8BDB - chains C and M of the 8 polymer chains in the assembly; structure by X-ray diffraction, 1.70 A resolution.

[Chain C]
Name: Ribulose bisphosphate carboxylase large chain
Source organism: Griffithsia monilis
Notes: EC 4.1.1.39
Reference sequence: A7UM67 (A7UM67_GRIMO); residue numbers follow UniProt; this construct covers 3-482
Amino-acid sequence (480 residues; each row starts with the number of its first residue):
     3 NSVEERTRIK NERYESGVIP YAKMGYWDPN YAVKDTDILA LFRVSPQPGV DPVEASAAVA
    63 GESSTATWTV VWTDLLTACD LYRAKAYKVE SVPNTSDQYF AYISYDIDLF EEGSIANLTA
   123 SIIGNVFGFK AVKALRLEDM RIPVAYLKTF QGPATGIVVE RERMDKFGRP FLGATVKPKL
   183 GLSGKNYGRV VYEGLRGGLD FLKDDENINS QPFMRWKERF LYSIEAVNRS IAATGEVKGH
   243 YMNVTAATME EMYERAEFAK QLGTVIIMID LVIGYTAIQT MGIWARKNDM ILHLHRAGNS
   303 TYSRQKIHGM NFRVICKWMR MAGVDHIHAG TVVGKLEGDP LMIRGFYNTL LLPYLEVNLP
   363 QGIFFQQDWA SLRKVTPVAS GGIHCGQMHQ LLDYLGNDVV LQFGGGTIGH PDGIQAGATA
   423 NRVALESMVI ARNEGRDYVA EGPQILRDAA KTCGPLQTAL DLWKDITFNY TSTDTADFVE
Disordered / not traced: 3
Modified residues: Leu174 ((2S,3R)-2-amino-3-hydroxy-4-methylpentanoic acid; HL2); Lys205 (lysine nz-carboxylic acid; KCX); Cys455 (carboxymethylated cysteine; CCS)
Bound ions: Mg2+: Lys205, Asp207, Glu208 (together with 2-carboxyarabinitol-1,5-diphosphate)
Ligand contacts:
  - bicarbonate ion (BCT): Thr469, Phe470, Asn471, Tyr472
  - 2-carboxyarabinitol-1,5-diphosphate (CAP), molecule 1: Glu64, Thr69, Trp70, Asn127
  - 2-carboxyarabinitol-1,5-diphosphate (CAP), molecule 2: Thr177, Lys179, Lys181, Lys205, Asp207, Glu208, His297, Arg298, His330, Lys337, Leu338, Ser382, Gly383, Gly384, Gln404, Phe405, Gly406, Gly407

[Chain M]
Name: Ribulose bisphosphate carboxylase large chain
Source organism: Griffithsia monilis
Notes: EC 4.1.1.39
Reference sequence: A7UM67 (A7UM67_GRIMO); residue numbers follow UniProt; this construct covers 3-482
Amino-acid sequence (480 residues; row label = number of the first residue in the row):
     3 NSVEERTRIK NERYESGVIP YAKMGYWDPN YAVKDTDILA LFRVSPQPGV DPVEASAAVA
    63 GESSTATWTV VWTDLLTACD LYRAKAYKVE SVPNTSDQYF AYISYDIDLF EEGSIANLTA
   123 SIIGNVFGFK AVKALRLEDM RIPVAYLKTF QGPATGIVVE RERMDKFGRP FLGATVKPKL
   183 GLSGKNYGRV VYEGLRGGLD FLKDDENINS QPFMRWKERF LYSIEAVNRS IAATGEVKGH
   243 YMNVTAATME EMYERAEFAK QLGTVIIMID LVIGYTAIQT MGIWARKNDM ILHLHRAGNS
   303 TYSRQKIHGM NFRVICKWMR MAGVDHIHAG TVVGKLEGDP LMIRGFYNTL LLPYLEVNLP
   363 QGIFFQQDWA SLRKVTPVAS GGIHCGQMHQ LLDYLGNDVV LQFGGGTIGH PDGIQAGATA
   423 NRVALESMVI ARNEGRDYVA EGPQILRDAA KTCGPLQTAL DLWKDITFNY TSTDTADFVE
Disordered / not traced: 3
Modified residues: Leu174 ((2S,3R)-2-amino-3-hydroxy-4-methylpentanoic acid; HL2); Lys205 (lysine nz-carboxylic acid; KCX)
Bound ions: Mg2+: Lys205, Asp207, Glu208 (together with 2-carboxyarabinitol-1,5-diphosphate)
Ligand contacts:
  - bicarbonate ion (BCT), molecule 1: Leu41, Arg143, Val359, Phe366, Phe367, Gln368
  - bicarbonate ion (BCT), molecule 2: Pro445, Gln446, Arg449
  - bicarbonate ion (BCT), molecule 3: Thr469, Phe470, Asn471, Tyr472
  - 2-carboxyarabinitol-1,5-diphosphate (CAP): Glu64, Thr69, Trp70, Asn127, Thr177, Lys179, Lys181, Lys205, Asp207, Glu208, His297, Arg298, His330, Lys337, Leu338, Ser382, Gly383, Gly384, Gln404, Phe405, Gly406, Gly407

[Interface between chain C and chain M]
Contacting residue pairs - 12 pairs, chain C then chain M:
  Lys187(C) - Glu164(M)
  Lys187(C) - Phe169(M)
  Arg217(C) - Arg288(M)
  Arg217(C) - Arg375(M)
  Lys219(C) - Arg288(M)
  Lys219(C) - Lys289(M)  hydrogen bond (side chain-backbone)
  Lys219(C) - Asp291(M)  salt bridge
  Glu220(C) - Arg375(M)  salt bridge
  Leu223(C) - Asp291(M)
  Tyr224(C) - Glu164(M)
  Glu256(C) - Lys289(M)  salt bridge
  Phe260(C) - Asp291(M)
Other interface residues (no listed pair), chain C (9 interface residues in all): Pro214
Other interface residues (no listed pair), chain M (11 interface residues in all): Lys150, Val161, Arg165, Asn290, Ser373

[Summary]
9 residues of chain C and 11 residues of chain M are in contact; the contacts include 1 hydrogen bond and 3
salt bridges. Polar contacts include Lys219(C)-Asp291(M), Glu220(C)-Arg375(M) and Glu256(C)-Lys289(M). Chain C
binds 2-carboxyarabinitol-1,5-diphosphate and bicarbonate ion.
Here chain C is Ribulose bisphosphate carboxylase large chain and chain M is Ribulose bisphosphate carboxylase
large chain, both from Griffithsia monilis. Entry 8BDB (Ribulose-1,5-bisphosphate carboxylase/oxygenase from
Griffithsia monilis) was determined by X-ray diffraction.
